Entry 5BXL (X-ray diffraction, 2.80 A resolution); this record covers chains B and C of the 28 polymer chains in the assembly.

# Chain B
Molecule: Proteasome subunit alpha type-3
From: Saccharomyces cerevisiae (strain ATCC 204508 / S288c)
Notes: EC 3.4.25.1
Reference sequence: P23638 (PSA3_YEAST); residues 0-257 here correspond to UniProt positions 1-258 (UniProt number = residue number + 1)
Chain sequence (258 residues; each row starts with the number of its first residue; numbering starts at 0):
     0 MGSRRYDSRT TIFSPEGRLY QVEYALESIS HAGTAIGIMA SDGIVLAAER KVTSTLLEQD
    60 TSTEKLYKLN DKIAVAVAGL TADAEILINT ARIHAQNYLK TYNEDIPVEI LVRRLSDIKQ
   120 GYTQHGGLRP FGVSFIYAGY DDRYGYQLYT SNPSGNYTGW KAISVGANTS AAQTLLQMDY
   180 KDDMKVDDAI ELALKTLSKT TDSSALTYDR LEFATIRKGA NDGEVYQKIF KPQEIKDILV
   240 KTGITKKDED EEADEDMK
Not modelled in the structure: 0, 245-257
Swiss-Prot annotation at these positions:
  - cross-link (Glycyl lysine isopeptide (Lys-Gly)): Lys99 (interchain with G-Cter in ubiquitin), Lys198 (interchain with G-Cter in ubiquitin), Lys230 (interchain with G-Cter in ubiquitin)

# Chain C
Molecule: Proteasome subunit alpha type-4
From: Saccharomyces cerevisiae (strain ATCC 204508 / S288c)
Notes: EC 3.4.25.1
Reference sequence: P40303 (PSA4_YEAST); residues -1 to 252 here correspond to UniProt positions 1-254 (UniProt number = residue number + 2)
Chain sequence (254 residues; numbered -1 to 252; the number before each row is that of its first residue; numbers below 1 keep their minus sign (Met-1 is residue -1)):
    -1 MSGYDRALSI FSPDGHIFQV EYALEAVKRG TCAVGVKGKN CVVLGCERRS TLKLQDTRIT
    59 PSKVSKIDSH VVLSFSGLNA DSRILIEKAR VEAQSHRLTL EDPVTVEYLT RYVAGVQQRY
   119 TQSGGVRPFG VSTLIAGFDP RDDEPKLYQT EPSGIYSSWS AQTIGRNSKT VREFLEKNYD
   179 RKEPPATVEE CVKLTVRSLL EVVQTGAKNI EITVVKPDSD IVALSSEEIN QYVTQIEQEK
   239 QEQQEQDKKK KSNH
Not modelled in the structure: -1 to 0, 241-252
Swiss-Prot annotation at these positions:
  - modified residue: Thr58 (Phosphothreonine)

# Chain B / chain C interface
Pairs across the interface - 73 pairs, chain B then chain C:
  Arg3(B) with Arg4(C), hydrogen bond (backbone-side chain)
  Asp6(B) with Tyr2(C), hydrogen bond; Arg4(C), salt bridge
  Arg8(B) with Arg4(C)
  Thr10(B) with Leu6(C); Arg125(C)
  Ile11(B) with Leu6(C), hydrophobic; Gln17(C)
  Phe12(B) with Gln17(C); Tyr20(C), hydrophobic; Ala21(C), hydrophobic; Leu76(C), hydrophobic; Arg125(C); Pro126(C); Gly128(C)
  Ser13(B) with Tyr20(C)
  Pro14(B) with Tyr20(C), hydrophobic; Glu23(C)
  Glu15(B) with Glu23(C); Arg27(C), hydrogen bond (backbone-side chain)
  Gly16(B) with Tyr20(C); Glu23(C); Ala24(C); Arg27(C)
  Arg17(B) with Arg27(C)
  Leu18(B) with Arg125(C)
  Met38(B) with Asp54(C); Arg56(C)
  Ser115(B) with Arg81(C), hydrogen bond (backbone-side chain)
  Asp116(B) with Arg81(C), salt bridge
  Gln119(B) with Ala78(C); Asp79(C); Ile82(C)
  Thr122(B) with Arg125(C), hydrogen bond (backbone-side chain)
  Gln123(B) with Tyr118(C); Gly123(C); Val124(C); Arg125(C), hydrogen bond (backbone-backbone); Phe127(C)
  His124(B) with Gly123(C); Val124(C)
  Gly125(B) with Tyr2(C); Gly123(C)
  Gly126(B) with Tyr2(C)
  Tyr143(B) with Arg56(C), hydrogen bond (backbone-side chain); Ile57(C), hydrophobic
  Tyr145(B) with Arg56(C), hydrogen bond (backbone-side chain)
  Gln146(B) with Ile57(C)
  Leu147(B) with Ile57(C)
  Tyr148(B) with Ile57(C)
  Ser153(B) with Ala78(C)
  Gly154(B) with Ala78(C); Arg81(C), hydrogen bond (backbone-side chain)
  Asn155(B) with Asn77(C); Ala78(C)
  Tyr156(B) with Pro59(C), hydrophobic; Arg81(C)
  Gly158(B) with Gln53(C); Asp54(C), hydrogen bond (backbone-backbone); Ile57(C); Thr58(C), hydrogen bond (backbone-side chain)
  Trp159(B) with Leu50(C), hydrophobic; Lys51(C); Leu52(C); Gln53(C); Asp54(C)
  Lys160(B) with Leu52(C), hydrogen bond (backbone-backbone); Gln53(C); Asp54(C)
  Ala161(B) with Leu52(C)
  Gln172(B) with Leu52(C)
  Leu175(B) with Leu52(C)
  Gln176(B) with Leu52(C)
Also at the interface, not in a pair above, chain B (41 interface residues in all): Glu108, Arg112, Thr157, Tyr179

# In short
The interface between chain B and chain C involves 41 residues on one side and 31 on the other, with 12
hydrogen bonds and 2 salt bridges. Polar contacts include Asp6(B)-Arg4(C), Asp116(B)-Arg81(C) and
Arg3(B)-Arg4(C).
Chain B is Proteasome subunit alpha type-3 and chain C is Proteasome subunit alpha type-4, both from
Saccharomyces cerevisiae (strain ATCC 204508 / S288c); the structure, Yeast 20S proteasome beta2-G170A mutant,
was determined by X-ray diffraction, deposited together with 5BXN.
